Entry 3BUA (X-ray diffraction, 2.50 A resolution); this record covers chains A and D of the 8 polymer chains in the assembly.

== Chain A (and D) ==
Protein: Telomeric repeat-binding factor 2
Organism: Homo sapiens
Notes: fragment: TRFH domain, dimerization domain; chain D of this document is another copy of the same molecule, construct and numbering; everything in this record applies to it too
Reference sequence: Q15554 (TERF2_HUMAN); residues 42-245 here = UniProt positions 42-245
Amino-acid sequence (204 residues; numbered 42 to 245; the number before each row is that of its first residue):
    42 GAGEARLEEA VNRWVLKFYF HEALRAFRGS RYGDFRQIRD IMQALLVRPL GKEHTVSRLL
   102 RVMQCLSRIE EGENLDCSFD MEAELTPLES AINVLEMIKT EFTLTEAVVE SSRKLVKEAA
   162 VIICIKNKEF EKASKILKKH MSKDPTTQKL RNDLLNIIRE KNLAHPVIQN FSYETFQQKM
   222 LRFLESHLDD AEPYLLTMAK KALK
Not modelled in the structure: 42-43
Reported in the primary citation:
  - conformationally variable residues (side-chain flip): Glu94
  - mutagenesis - F120A: unchanged binding to TIN2

== Chain A / chain D interface ==
Pairs across the interface - 14 pairs, chain A then chain D:
  Arg102(A) with Glu123(D), hydrogen bond (side chain-backbone)
  Gln105(A) with Glu123(D)
  Arg109(A) with Glu123(D), salt bridge
  Glu123(A) with Arg102(D), hydrogen bond (backbone-side chain); Gln105(D); Arg109(D), salt bridge; Met138(D)
  Ala124(A) with Met138(D), hydrophobic
  Glu125(A) with Glu142(D)
  Met138(A) with Glu123(D); Ala124(D), hydrophobic
  Thr141(A) with Lys176(D), hydrogen bond
  Lys176(A) with Thr141(D)
  Lys180(A) with Glu137(D)
Also at the interface, not in a pair above, chain A (15 interface residues in all): Phe120, Glu137, Lys140, Glu142, Lys184
Also at the interface, not in a pair above, chain D (13 interface residues in all): Phe120, Lys180, Lys184

== Summary ==
15 residues of chain A face 13 of chain D across their interface; the contacts include 3 hydrogen bonds and 2
salt bridges. Among the polar pairs are Arg109(A)-Glu123(D), Arg102(A)-Glu123(D) and Thr141(A)-Lys176(D). The
paper reports that F120A of chain A leaves binding to TIN2 unchanged; conformational variability at Glu94(A).
Chain A and chain D are both Telomeric repeat-binding factor 2 (Homo sapiens); the structure, Crystal
Structure of TRF2 TRFH domain and APOLLO peptide complex, was determined by X-ray diffraction, deposited
together with 3BQO and 3BU8.
